7V0S - chains K and Q of the 4 polymer chains in the assembly; structure by electron microscopy, 2.50 A resolution.

[Chain K]
Name: Blood group Rh(CE) polypeptide
From: Homo sapiens
UniProtKB: P18577 (RHCE_HUMAN); residue numbers follow UniProt; this construct covers 1-417
Chain sequence (417 residues; numbered 1 to 417; the number before each row is that of its first residue):
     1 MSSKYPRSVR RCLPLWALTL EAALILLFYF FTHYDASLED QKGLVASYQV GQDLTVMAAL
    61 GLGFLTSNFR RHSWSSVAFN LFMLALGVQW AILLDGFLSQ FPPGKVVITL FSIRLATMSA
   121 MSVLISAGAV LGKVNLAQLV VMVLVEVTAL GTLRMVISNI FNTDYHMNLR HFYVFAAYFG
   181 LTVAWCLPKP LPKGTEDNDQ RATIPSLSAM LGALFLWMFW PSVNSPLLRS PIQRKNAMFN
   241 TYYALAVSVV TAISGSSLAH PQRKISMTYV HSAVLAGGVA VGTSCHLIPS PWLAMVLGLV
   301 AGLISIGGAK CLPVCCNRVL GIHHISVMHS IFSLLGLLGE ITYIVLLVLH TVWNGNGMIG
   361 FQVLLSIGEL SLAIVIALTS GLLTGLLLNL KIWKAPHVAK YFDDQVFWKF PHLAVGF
Unresolved in the structure: 1, 36-40, 101-104, 191-199, 316-324, 351-359

[Chain Q]
Name: Ammonium transporter Rh type A
From: Homo sapiens
UniProtKB: Q02094 (RHAG_HUMAN); numbering as in UniProt (aligned over 1-409)
Chain sequence (409 residues; numbered 1 to 409; the number before each row is that of its first residue):
     1 MRFTFPLMAI VLEIAMIVLF GLFVEYETDQ TVLEQLNITK PTDMGIFFEL YPLFQDVHVM
    61 IFVGFGFLMT FLKKYGFSSV GINLLVAALG LQWGTIVQGI LQSQGQKFNI GIKNMINADF
   121 SAATVLISFG AVLGKTSPTQ MLIMTILEIV FFAHNEYLVS EIFKASDIGA SMTIHAFGAY
   181 FGLAVAGILY RSGLRKGHEN EESAYYSDLF AMIGTLFLWM FWPSFNSAIA EPGDKQCRAI
   241 VNTYFSLAAC VLTAFAFSSL VEHRGKLNMV HIQNATLAGG VAVGTCADMA IHPFGSMIIG
   301 SIAGMVSVLG YKFLTPLFTT KLRIHDTCGV HNLHGLPGVV GGLAGIVAVA MGASNTSMAM
   361 QAAALGSSIG TAVVGGLMTG LILKLPLWGQ PSDQNCYDDS VYWKVPKTR
Unresolved in the structure: 27-45
Residues lining bound ligands: Digitonin (AJP): Ala290, Ile291, Phe294, Gly295, Ile298, Ile299, Ile302, Val340, Leu343, Ala344, Val347, Ala348, Met351, Ala353

[How chain K and chain Q interact]
Pairs across the interface (105; chain K residue first):
  Gln49(K) - Pro52(Q)
  Asp53(K) - Gln55(Q)  hydrogen bond
  Arg70(K) - Thr408(Q)
  Arg201(K) - Pro406(Q)
  Ala202(K) - Pro406(Q)  hydrophobic
  Ala202(K) - Thr408(Q)
  Ala202(K) - Arg409(Q)
  Thr203(K) - Phe77(Q)
  Thr203(K) - Pro406(Q)
  Thr203(K) - Thr408(Q)  hydrogen bond (backbone-backbone)
  Thr203(K) - Arg409(Q)  hydrogen bond (backbone-backbone)
  Ile204(K) - Tyr206(Q)  hydrophobic
  Ile204(K) - Phe210(Q)
  Ile204(K) - Arg409(Q)  hydrogen bond (backbone-backbone)
  Ser206(K) - Phe77(Q)
  Leu207(K) - Phe67(Q)
  Leu207(K) - Gly76(Q)
  Leu207(K) - Phe77(Q)  hydrophobic
  Leu207(K) - Val80(Q)  hydrophobic
  Leu207(K) - Phe210(Q)  hydrophobic
  Ser208(K) - Phe210(Q)
  Met210(K) - Val80(Q)  hydrophobic
  Met210(K) - Leu84(Q)  hydrophobic
  Leu211(K) - Phe67(Q)  hydrophobic
  Leu214(K) - Phe62(Q)
  Leu214(K) - Phe67(Q)  hydrophobic
  Leu214(K) - Val80(Q)  hydrophobic
  Leu214(K) - Leu84(Q)  hydrophobic
  Phe215(K) - Phe217(Q)  hydrophobic
  Trp217(K) - His58(Q)
  Trp217(K) - Phe62(Q)  hydrophobic
  Met218(K) - His58(Q)
  Met218(K) - Val59(Q)  hydrophobic
  Met218(K) - Phe62(Q)  hydrophobic
  Met218(K) - Val63(Q)  hydrophobic
  Phe219(K) - Gln55(Q)
  Phe219(K) - Val59(Q)  hydrophobic
  Pro231(K) - Phe48(Q)
  Arg234(K) - Phe48(Q)
  Lys235(K) - Phe47(Q)
  Asn236(K) - Tyr26(Q)
  Met238(K) - Phe47(Q)  hydrophobic
  Met238(K) - Tyr51(Q)
  Phe239(K) - Tyr26(Q)
  Phe239(K) - Phe47(Q)  hydrophobic
  Phe239(K) - Ile110(Q)
  Phe239(K) - Gly111(Q)
  Phe239(K) - Met115(Q)  hydrophobic
  Asn240(K) - Tyr26(Q)  hydrogen bond
  Tyr242(K) - Tyr51(Q)  hydrogen bond
  Tyr242(K) - Phe54(Q)
  Tyr242(K) - His58(Q)
  Tyr242(K) - Leu91(Q)
  Tyr242(K) - Met115(Q)  hydrophobic
  Tyr242(K) - Asp119(Q)
  Tyr243(K) - Phe20(Q)  hydrophobic
  Tyr243(K) - Tyr26(Q)
  Tyr243(K) - Leu91(Q)  hydrophobic
  Tyr243(K) - Thr95(Q)
  Tyr243(K) - Ile110(Q)  hydrophobic
  Ala246(K) - Ala88(Q)
  Ala246(K) - Leu91(Q)  hydrophobic
  Ala246(K) - Gln92(Q)
  Val247(K) - Glu13(Q)
  Val247(K) - Gln92(Q)
  Val249(K) - Leu84(Q)  hydrophobic
  Val249(K) - Ala88(Q)  hydrophobic
  Val250(K) - Glu13(Q)
  Val250(K) - Leu89(Q)
  Ile253(K) - Phe5(Q)
  Ile253(K) - Gly81(Q)
  Ile253(K) - Leu84(Q)  hydrophobic
  Ile253(K) - Leu85(Q)  hydrophobic
  Ser254(K) - Phe5(Q)
  Ser254(K) - Pro6(Q)
  Ser254(K) - Ala9(Q)
  Leu258(K) - Phe3(Q)  hydrophobic
  Leu258(K) - Pro6(Q)  hydrophobic
  His260(K) - Lys404(Q)  hydrogen bond
  Gln262(K) - Lys404(Q)  hydrogen bond
  Lys264(K) - Ser400(Q)  hydrogen bond (side chain-backbone)
  Lys264(K) - Val401(Q)
  Lys264(K) - Tyr402(Q)
  Lys264(K) - Trp403(Q)
  Lys264(K) - Lys404(Q)
  Ile265(K) - Tyr402(Q)  hydrogen bond (backbone-backbone)
  Ile265(K) - Trp403(Q)
  Ile265(K) - Lys404(Q)  hydrogen bond (backbone-backbone)
  Met267(K) - Phe77(Q)  hydrophobic
  Met267(K) - Val80(Q)  hydrophobic
  Met267(K) - Trp403(Q)  hydrophobic
  Pro289(K) - Tyr26(Q)
  Ser290(K) - Tyr26(Q)
  Pro291(K) - Phe20(Q)  hydrophobic
  Pro291(K) - Val24(Q)  hydrophobic
  Pro291(K) - Tyr26(Q)
  Trp292(K) - Ile17(Q)
  Trp292(K) - Gly21(Q)
  Met295(K) - Met16(Q)  hydrophobic
  Met295(K) - Ile17(Q)  hydrophobic
  Met295(K) - Phe20(Q)  hydrophobic
  Met295(K) - Gln92(Q)
  Val296(K) - Ile17(Q)  hydrophobic
  Leu299(K) - Ile10(Q)  hydrophobic
  Leu299(K) - Ile17(Q)  hydrophobic
Other interface residues (no listed pair), chain K (53 interface residues in all): Pro205, Pro221, Ser222, Ser257, Arg263, Ser266, Val274, Ile288
Other interface residues (no listed pair), chain Q (54 interface residues in all): Arg2, Ile14, Ile112, Ile213, Val405

[Overview]
The interface between chain K and chain Q involves 53 residues on one side and 54 on the other, with 11
hydrogen bonds. Polar contacts include Asp53(K)-Gln55(Q), Asn240(K)-Tyr26(Q) and Tyr242(K)-Tyr51(Q). Bound to
chain Q: Digitonin.
Chain K is Blood group Rh(CE) polypeptide and chain Q is Ammonium transporter Rh type A, both from Homo
sapiens; the structure, Local refinement of RhAG/CE trimer, class 1 of erythrocyte ankyrin-1 complex, was
determined by electron microscopy, deposited together with 7UZ3, 7UZQ, 7UZU, 7V07, 7V0K, 7V0M and 10 further
entries.
